4EFJ - chains D and B of the 3 polymer chains in the assembly; structure by X-ray diffraction, 2.80 A resolution.

== Chain D ==
Molecule: DNA target site bottom strand
Sequence (27 nucleotides; numbered 1 to 27; the number before each row is that of its first residue):
     1 CCTTTGTACC AATATGGTAC CCATCCC
Unresolved in the structure: 27
Metal / ion sites: Ca2+ site 1: DT15 (shared with Glu19(B), Gly176(B) of chain B; 1 residue of chain C); Ca2+ site 2: DG16 (shared with Ala18(B), Glu177(B) of chain B; 1 residue of chain C)

== Chain B ==
Name: LAGLIDADG endonuclease
From: Gibberella zeae
Notes: EC 3.1.-.-
Chain sequence (300 residues; row label = number of the first residue in the row):
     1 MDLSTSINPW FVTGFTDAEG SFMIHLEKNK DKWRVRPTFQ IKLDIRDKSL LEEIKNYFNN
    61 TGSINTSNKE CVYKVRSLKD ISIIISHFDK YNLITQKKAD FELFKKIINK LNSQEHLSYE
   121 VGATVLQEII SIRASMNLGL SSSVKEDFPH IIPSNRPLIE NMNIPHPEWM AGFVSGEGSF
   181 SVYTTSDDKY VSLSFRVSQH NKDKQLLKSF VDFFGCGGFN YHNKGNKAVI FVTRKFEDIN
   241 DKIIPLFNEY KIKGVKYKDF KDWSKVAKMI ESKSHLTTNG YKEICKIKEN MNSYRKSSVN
Unresolved in the structure: 1-5, 297-300
Metal / ion sites: Ca2+ site 1: Ala18, Glu177 (shared with 1 residue of chain C; DG16(D) of chain D); Ca2+ site 2: Glu19, Gly176 (shared with 1 residue of chain C; DT15(D) of chain D)

== How chain D and chain B interact ==
Pairs across the interface (49):
  DC2(D) with Tyr190(B), sugar contact
  DT3(D) with Tyr190(B), hydrogen bond to the phosphate
  DT4(D) with Tyr190(B), base contact; His275(B), salt bridge to the phosphate
  DT5(D) with Ser192(B), base contact; Arg234(B), base contact; Lys235(B), phosphate contact; Phe236(B), hydrogen bond to the phosphate
  DG6(D) with Arg234(B), hydrogen bond to the base; Lys235(B), hydrogen bond to the phosphate
  DT7(D) with Asn220(B), sugar contact; Arg234(B), base contact
  DA8(D) with Asn220(B), hydrogen bond to the phosphate
  DC9(D) with Lys224(B), salt bridge to the phosphate
  DC10(D) with His222(B), hydrogen bond to the base
  DA14(D) with Asp44(B), phosphate contact
  DT15(D) with Glu19(B), phosphate contact; Lys42(B), sugar contact; Leu43(B), phosphate contact; Asp44(B), hydrogen bond to the phosphate; Glu70(B), base contact
  DG16(D) with Ala18(B), phosphate contact; Glu19(B), phosphate contact; Ser21(B), hydrogen bond to the phosphate; Lys42(B), hydrogen bond to the base; Glu177(B), phosphate contact
  DG17(D) with Gly20(B), phosphate contact; Ser21(B), hydrogen bond to the phosphate; Met23(B), sugar contact; Gln40(B), hydrogen bond to the base; Lys42(B), hydrogen bond to the base; Lys97(B), phosphate contact; Asn137(B), phosphate contact; Leu138(B), phosphate contact
  DT18(D) with Met23(B), base contact; His25(B), salt bridge to the phosphate; Gln40(B), base contact; Lys74(B), hydrogen bond to the base; Arg133(B), salt bridge to the phosphate; Asn137(B), phosphate contact; Leu138(B), hydrogen bond to the phosphate; Gly139(B), phosphate contact
  DA19(D) with Lys74(B), base contact; Arg76(B), base contact; Ser141(B), phosphate contact
  DC20(D) with Glu27(B), base contact
  DC21(D) with Glu27(B), hydrogen bond to the base; Arg34(B), base contact
  DC22(D) with Arg34(B), base contact
Interface residues without a listed pair, chain D (19 interface residues in all): DA11
Interface residues without a listed pair, chain B (39 interface residues in all): Met136, Gly176, Tyr183, Val191, Arg196, Asn223, Val232, Leu276

== In short ==
Chain D and chain B form an interface of 19 and 39 residues respectively, with 15 hydrogen bonds and 4 salt
bridges. Polar contacts include DG6(D)-Arg234(B), DC10(D)-His222(B) and DG16(D)-Lys42(B). The Ca2+ site 1 is
built by Ala18(B), Glu177(B) and DG16(D).
Chain D is DNA target site bottom strand and chain B is LAGLIDADG endonuclease (Gibberella zeae); the
structure, Crystal structure of I-GzeII LAGLIDADG homing endonuclease in complex with DNA target site, was
determined by X-ray diffraction.
